5DK2 - chains A and C of the 3 polymer chains in the assembly; structure by X-ray diffraction, 2.60 A resolution.

Chain A:
Protein: Ig gamma-1 chain C region
From: Homo sapiens
UniProtKB: P01857 (IGHG1_HUMAN); residues 221-447 here correspond to UniProt positions 104-330 (UniProt number = residue number - 117)
Sequence (227 residues; numbered 221 to 447; the number before each row is that of its first residue):
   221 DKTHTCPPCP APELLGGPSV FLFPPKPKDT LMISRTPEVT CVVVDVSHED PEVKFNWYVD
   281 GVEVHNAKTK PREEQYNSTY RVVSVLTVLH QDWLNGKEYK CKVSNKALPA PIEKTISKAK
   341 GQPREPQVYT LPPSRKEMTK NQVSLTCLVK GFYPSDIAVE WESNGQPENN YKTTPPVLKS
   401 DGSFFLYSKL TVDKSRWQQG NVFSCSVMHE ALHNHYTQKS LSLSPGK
Not modelled in the structure: 221-236, 444-447
Differences from the reference sequence: variant Lys356 (Asp239 in P01857), Met358 (Leu241 in P01857); engineered mutation Lys399 (Asp282 in P01857)
Curated features (UniProtKB/Swiss-Prot):
  - glycosylation: Asn297 (N-linked (GlcNAc...) (complex) asparagine)
Cystine bridges: Cys261-Cys321, Cys367-Cys425
Glycans and other covalent adducts: glycan linked to Asn297

Chain C:
Protein: Fc-III peptide
Sequence (13 residues; each row starts with the number of its first residue):
     1 DCAWHLGELV WCT
Cystine bridges: Cys2-Cys12

Interface between chain A and chain C:
Pairs across the interface (34; chain A residue first):
  Lys248(A) - His5(C)
  Leu251(A) - Val10(C)
  Leu251(A) - Trp11(C)
  Met252(A) - Glu8(C)
  Met252(A) - Leu9(C)
  Met252(A) - Val10(C)
  Ile253(A) - Leu9(C)  hydrophobic
  Ile253(A) - Val10(C)  hydrogen bond (backbone-backbone)
  Ile253(A) - Trp11(C)  hydrophobic
  Ser254(A) - Glu8(C)  hydrogen bond
  Ser254(A) - Leu9(C)  hydrogen bond (side chain-backbone)
  Arg255(A) - Glu8(C)  salt bridge
  His310(A) - Trp11(C)
  Gln311(A) - Trp11(C)
  Glu380(A) - His5(C)  salt bridge
  Glu382(A) - Leu6(C)
  Gly385(A) - Leu6(C)
  Pro387(A) - Leu6(C)
  Met428(A) - His5(C)
  His433(A) - Asp1(C)  salt bridge
  His433(A) - Thr13(C)
  Asn434(A) - Asp1(C)  hydrogen bond (side chain-backbone)
  Asn434(A) - Cys2(C)
  Asn434(A) - Ala3(C)
  Asn434(A) - Val10(C)
  Asn434(A) - Trp11(C)
  Asn434(A) - Cys12(C)
  Asn434(A) - Thr13(C)  hydrogen bond (side chain-backbone)
  His435(A) - Val10(C)
  His435(A) - Trp11(C)
  Tyr436(A) - Ala3(C)  hydrophobic
  Tyr436(A) - Trp4(C)
  Tyr436(A) - His5(C)  hydrogen bond
  Tyr436(A) - Val10(C)  hydrophobic
Interface residues without a listed pair, chain A (21 interface residues in all): Thr250, Leu314, Gln386, Ser426

Summary:
21 residues of chain A face 12 of chain C across their interface; the contacts include 6 hydrogen bonds and 3
salt bridges. Polar pairs include Arg255(A)-Glu8(C), Glu380(A)-His5(C) and His433(A)-Asp1(C).
Here chain A is Ig gamma-1 chain C region (Homo sapiens) and chain C is Fc-III peptide. Entry 5DK2 (Fc
Heterodimer E356K/D399K + K392D/K409D) was determined by X-ray diffraction (same publication as 5DI8, 5DJ0,
5DJ2, 5DJ6, 5DJ8, 5DJA and 10 further entries).
